6UU1 - chains DDD and EEE of the 9 polymer chains in the assembly; structure by X-ray diffraction, 4.10 A resolution (low resolution: residue-level contacts below are approximate; hydrogen-bond / salt-bridge calls are withheld).

# Chain DDD
Protein: DNA-directed RNA polymerase subunit beta'
From: Escherichia coli
Notes: EC 2.7.7.6
UniProtKB: P0A8T7 (RPOC_ECOLI); residues 1-1407 here = UniProt positions 1-1407
Sequence (1407 residues; row label = number of the first residue in the row):
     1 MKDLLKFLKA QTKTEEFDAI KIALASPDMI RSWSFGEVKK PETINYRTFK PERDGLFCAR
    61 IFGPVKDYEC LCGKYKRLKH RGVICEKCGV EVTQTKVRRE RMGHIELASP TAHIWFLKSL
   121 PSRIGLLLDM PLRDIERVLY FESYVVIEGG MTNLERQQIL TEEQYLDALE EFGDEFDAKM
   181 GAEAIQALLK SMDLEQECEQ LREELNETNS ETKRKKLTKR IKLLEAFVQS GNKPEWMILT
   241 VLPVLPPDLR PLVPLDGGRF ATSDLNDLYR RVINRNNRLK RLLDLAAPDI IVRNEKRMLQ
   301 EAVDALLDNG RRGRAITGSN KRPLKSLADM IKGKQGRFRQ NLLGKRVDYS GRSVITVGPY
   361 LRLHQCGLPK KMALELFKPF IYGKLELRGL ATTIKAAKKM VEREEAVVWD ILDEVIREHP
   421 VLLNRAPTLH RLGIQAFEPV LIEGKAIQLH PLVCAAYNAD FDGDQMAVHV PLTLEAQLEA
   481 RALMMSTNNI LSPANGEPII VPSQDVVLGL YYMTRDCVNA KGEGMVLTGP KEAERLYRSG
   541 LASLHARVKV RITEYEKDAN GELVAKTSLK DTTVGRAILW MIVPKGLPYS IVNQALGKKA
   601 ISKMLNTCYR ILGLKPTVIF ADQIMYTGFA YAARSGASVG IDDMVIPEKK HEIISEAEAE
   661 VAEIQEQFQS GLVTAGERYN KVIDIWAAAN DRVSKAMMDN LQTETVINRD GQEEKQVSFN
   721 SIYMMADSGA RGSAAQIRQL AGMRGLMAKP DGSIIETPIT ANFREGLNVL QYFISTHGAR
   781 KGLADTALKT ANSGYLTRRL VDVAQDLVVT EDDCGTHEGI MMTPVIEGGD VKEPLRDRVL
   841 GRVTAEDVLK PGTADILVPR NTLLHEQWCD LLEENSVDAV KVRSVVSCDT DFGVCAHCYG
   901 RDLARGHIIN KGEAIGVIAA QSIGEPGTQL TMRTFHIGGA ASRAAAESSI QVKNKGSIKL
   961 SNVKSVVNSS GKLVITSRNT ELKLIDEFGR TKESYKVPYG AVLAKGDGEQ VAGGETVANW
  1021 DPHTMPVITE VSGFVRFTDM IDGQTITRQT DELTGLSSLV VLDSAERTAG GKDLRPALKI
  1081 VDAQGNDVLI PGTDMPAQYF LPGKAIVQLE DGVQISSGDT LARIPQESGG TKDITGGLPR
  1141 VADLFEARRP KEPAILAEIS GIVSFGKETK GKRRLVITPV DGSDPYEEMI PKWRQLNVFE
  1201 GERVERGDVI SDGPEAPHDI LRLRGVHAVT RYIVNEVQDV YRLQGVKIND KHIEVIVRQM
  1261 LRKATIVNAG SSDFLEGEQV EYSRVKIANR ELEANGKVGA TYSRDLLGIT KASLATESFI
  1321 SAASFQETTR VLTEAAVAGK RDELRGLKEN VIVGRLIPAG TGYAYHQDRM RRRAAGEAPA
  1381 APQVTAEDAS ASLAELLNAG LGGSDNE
Disordered / not traced: 1-14, 1377-1407
Curated features (UniProtKB/Swiss-Prot):
  - binding site (Zn(2+)): C70, C72, C85, C88, C814, C888, C895, C898
  - binding site (Mg(2+)): D460, D462, D464
  - modified residue: K983 (N6-acetyllysine)
  - mutagenesis: Q504 (Q504P: Resistant to antibiotics salinamide A and B), N690 (N690D: Resistant to antibiotics salinamide A and B), M697 (M697V: Resistant to antibiotics salinamide A and B), A735 (A735T: Resistant to antibiotics salinamide A and B), R738 (R738C/H/P/S: Resistant to antibiotics salinamide A and B), A748 (A748E: Resistant to antibiotics salinamide A and B), P758 (P758S/T: Resistant to antibiotics salinamide A and B), F763 (F763C: Resistant to antibiotics salinamide A and B), S775 (S775A: Resistant to antibiotics salinamide A and B), A779 (A779T/V: Resistant to antibiotics salinamide A and B), R780 (R780C: Resistant to antibiotics salinamide A and B), G782 (G782A/C: Resistant to antibiotics salinamide A and B), 1 further mutagenesis entry in UniProt
Ion coordination: Zn2+ site 1: C72, C85, C88; Mg2+ site 1: D460, D462, D464; Mg2+ site 2: D460, D462 (together with CTP); Zn2+ site 2: C814, C898
Small-molecule neighbours: CTP: R425, P427, N458, D460, D462, Q929, M932, R933, H936

# Chain EEE
Protein: DNA-directed RNA polymerase subunit omega
From: Escherichia coli
Notes: EC 2.7.7.6
UniProtKB: P0A800 (RPOZ_ECOLI); numbering as in UniProt (aligned over 2-91)
Sequence (90 residues; each row starts with the number of its first residue):
     2 ARVTVQDAVE KIGNRFDLVL VAARRARQMQ VGGKDPLVPE ENDKTTVIAL REIEEGLINN
    62 QILDVRERQE QQEQEAAELQ AVTAIAEGRR
Disordered / not traced: 81-91

# How chain DDD and chain EEE interact
Residue-residue contacts - 41 pairs, chain DDD then chain EEE:
  H364(DDD) with V4(EEE)
  K384(DDD) with K45(EEE)
  E414(DDD) with K45(EEE)
  R417(DDD) with N43(EEE); K45(EEE)
  E418(DDD) with D44(EEE); K45(EEE); V48(EEE)
  L474(DDD) with R28(EEE); T46(EEE)
  E475(DDD) with A24(EEE); R28(EEE)
  Q477(DDD) with T47(EEE)
  L478(DDD) with V20(EEE); A23(EEE); A24(EEE); T47(EEE)
  R481(DDD) with R3(EEE); V6(EEE); L51(EEE)
  A482(DDD) with R16(EEE); V20(EEE)
  L483(DDD) with R16(EEE); F17(EEE)
  M485(DDD) with V4(EEE)
  T487(DDD) with T5(EEE)
  N488(DDD) with T5(EEE); R16(EEE)
  K615(DDD) with T5(EEE)
  R905(DDD) with V10(EEE); G14(EEE); R16(EEE)
  N910(DDD) with N15(EEE); R16(EEE)
  K911(DDD) with N15(EEE); F17(EEE)
  G912(DDD) with F17(EEE)
  E913(DDD) with F17(EEE)
  G1360(DDD) with F17(EEE)
  T1361(DDD) with L21(EEE)
  A1364(DDD) with L21(EEE)
Interface residues without a listed pair, chain DDD (28 interface residues in all): R362, V415, E479, L614
Interface residues without a listed pair, chain EEE (27 interface residues in all): A2, Q7, D8, L19, A27, Q31

# In short
Chain DDD and chain EEE form an interface of 28 and 27 residues respectively. Chain DDD binds CTP. Curated
annotation (UniProt) lists 8 Zn2+-binding residues, 3 Mg2+-binding residues and 13 mutagenesis sites on chain
DDD.
Chain DDD is DNA-directed RNA polymerase subunit beta' and chain EEE is DNA-directed RNA polymerase subunit
omega, both from Escherichia coli; the structure, E. coli sigma-S transcription initiation complex with a 4-nt
RNA and a CTP ("Fresh" crystal soaked ..., was determined by X-ray diffraction, deposited together with 6UTV,
6UTW, 6UTX, 6UTY, 6UTZ, 6UU0 and 11 further entries.
